6O72 - chains A and D of the 4 polymer chains in the assembly; structure by electron microscopy, 3.00 A resolution.

[Chain A (and D)]
Molecule: Transient receptor potential cation channel subfamily M member 8
Source organism: Parus major
Notes: chain D of this document is another copy of the same molecule, construct and numbering; everything in this record applies to it too
Chain sequence (1098 residues; numbered -3 to 1094; the number before each row is that of its first residue; numbers below 1 keep their minus sign (Gly-3 is residue -3)):
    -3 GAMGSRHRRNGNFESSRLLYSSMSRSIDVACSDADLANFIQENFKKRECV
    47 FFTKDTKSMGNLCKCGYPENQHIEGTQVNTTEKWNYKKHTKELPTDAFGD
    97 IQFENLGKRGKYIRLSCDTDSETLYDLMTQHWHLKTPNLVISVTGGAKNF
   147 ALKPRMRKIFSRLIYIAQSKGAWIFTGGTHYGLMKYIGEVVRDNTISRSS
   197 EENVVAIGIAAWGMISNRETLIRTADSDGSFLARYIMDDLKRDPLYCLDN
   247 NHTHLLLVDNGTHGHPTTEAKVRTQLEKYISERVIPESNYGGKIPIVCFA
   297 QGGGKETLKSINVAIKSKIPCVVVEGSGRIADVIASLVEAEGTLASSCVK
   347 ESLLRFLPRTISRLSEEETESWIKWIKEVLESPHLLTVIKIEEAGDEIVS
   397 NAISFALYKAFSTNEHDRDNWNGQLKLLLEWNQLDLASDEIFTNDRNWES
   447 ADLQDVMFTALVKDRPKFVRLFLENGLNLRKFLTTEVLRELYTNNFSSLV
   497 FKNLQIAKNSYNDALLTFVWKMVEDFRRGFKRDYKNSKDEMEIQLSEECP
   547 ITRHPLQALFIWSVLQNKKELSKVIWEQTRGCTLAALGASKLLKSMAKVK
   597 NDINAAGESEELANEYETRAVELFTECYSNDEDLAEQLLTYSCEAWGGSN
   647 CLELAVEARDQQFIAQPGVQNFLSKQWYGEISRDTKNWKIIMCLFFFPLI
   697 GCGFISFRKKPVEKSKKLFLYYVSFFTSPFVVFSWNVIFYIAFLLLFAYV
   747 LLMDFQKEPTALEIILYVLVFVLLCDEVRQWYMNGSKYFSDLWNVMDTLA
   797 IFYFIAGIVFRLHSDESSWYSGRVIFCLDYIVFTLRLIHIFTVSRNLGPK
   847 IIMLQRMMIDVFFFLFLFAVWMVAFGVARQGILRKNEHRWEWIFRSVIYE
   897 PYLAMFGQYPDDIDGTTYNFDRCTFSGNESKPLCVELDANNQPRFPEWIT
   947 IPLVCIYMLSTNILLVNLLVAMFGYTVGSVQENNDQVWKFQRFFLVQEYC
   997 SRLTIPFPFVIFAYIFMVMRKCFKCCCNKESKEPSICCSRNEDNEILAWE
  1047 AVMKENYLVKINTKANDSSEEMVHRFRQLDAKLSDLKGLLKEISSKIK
Disordered / not traced: -3 to 95, 100-105, 196-198, 218-227, 254-262, 335-341, 526-548, 705-714, 881-886, 903-940, 975-978, 1015-1039
Ligand contacts:
  - 3-sn-phosphatidylethanolamine (9PE; (1R)-2-{[(S)-(2-aminoethoxy)(hydroxy)phosphoryl]oxy}-1-[(heptanoyloxy)methyl]ethyl octadecanoate), molecule 1: Asn683, Ile737, Leu740, Tyr826, Leu833, Phe837, Ser840, Arg841, Leu843
  - 3-sn-phosphatidylethanolamine (9PE), molecule 2: Phe859, Phe862, Val866
  - T14 (3-{7-(trifluoromethyl)-5-[2-(trifluoromethyl)phenyl]-1H-benzimidazol-2-yl}-1-oxa-2-azaspiro[4.5]dec-2-ene): Phe729, Tyr736, Leu769, Asn790, Asp793, Ile797, Phe829, Arg832, His835, Ile836, Val839, Ser840, Leu843, Leu991, Val992, Tyr995, Arg998
What the authors report for this chain:
  - contacts within the chain: Gln776-Arg998

[Interface between chain A and chain D]
Residue-residue contacts (136):
  Arg414(A) with Arg355(D), hydrogen bond (backbone-side chain)
  Asn440(A) with Asn145(D); Arg325(D), hydrogen bond (backbone-side chain)
  Asp441(A) with Arg325(D); Phe352(D); Leu353(D); Pro354(D); Thr356(D)
  Arg442(A) with Arg355(D)
  Asn443(A) with Arg359(D)
  Trp444(A) with Asn145(D), hydrogen bond (backbone-side chain)
  Glu445(A) with Asn145(D)
  Glu470(A) with Phe146(D); Leu148(D), hydrogen bond (backbone-backbone); Pro150(D)
  Asn471(A) with Ala147(D)
  Tyr624(A) with Asn600(D), hydrogen bond (backbone-side chain)
  Ser625(A) with Asn600(D)
  Glu628(A) with Asp598(D); Ile599(D), hydrogen bond (side chain-backbone); Asn600(D)
  Asn667(A) with Ile599(D)
  Arg679(A) with Lys596(D)
  Asp680(A) with Ser506(D), hydrogen bond (backbone-side chain); Tyr507(D), hydrogen bond; Lys594(D); Val595(D); Lys596(D), hydrogen bond (side chain-backbone); Asn597(D)
  Lys682(A) with Ser506(D)
  Leu748(A) with Gly877(D)
  Met749(A) with Glu887(D); Ile889(D), hydrophobic
  Trp789(A) with Leu955(D), hydrophobic; Asn958(D); Ile959(D), hydrophobic
  Met792(A) with Leu955(D), hydrophobic
  Tyr799(A) with Trp944(D), hydrophobic; Pro948(D)
  Tyr816(A) with Ile878(D), hydrogen bond (side chain-backbone); Arg880(D)
  Ser817(A) with Glu943(D)
  Arg819(A) with Gly877(D), hydrogen bond (side chain-backbone); Ile878(D); Leu879(D); Arg880(D)
  Val820(A) with Ile945(D), hydrophobic
  Cys823(A) with Ala874(D); Gly877(D); Ile878(D)
  Leu824(A) with Ile878(D), hydrophobic; Leu949(D), hydrophobic; Ile952(D)
  Tyr826(A) with Ala870(D), hydrophobic; Val873(D), hydrophobic
  Ile827(A) with Trp867(D); Ala870(D); Ala874(D), hydrophobic; Ile952(D), hydrophobic
  Val828(A) with Ile952(D), hydrophobic
  Thr830(A) with Val866(D); Ala870(D)
  Leu831(A) with Trp867(D); Leu955(D), hydrophobic; Ser956(D); Ile959(D), hydrophobic
  Ile834(A) with Leu863(D); Val866(D), hydrophobic; Trp867(D), hydrophobic; Ile959(D), hydrophobic
  His835(A) with Ile959(D)
  Phe837(A) with Phe859(D); Phe862(D), hydrophobic; Leu863(D), hydrophobic
  Thr838(A) with Ile959(D); Asn963(D), hydrogen bond
  Arg841(A) with Ile855(D); Asp856(D), salt bridge; Phe859(D)
  Asn842(A) with Val966(D)
  Pro845(A) with Val973(D), hydrophobic
  Lys846(A) with Asp856(D), salt bridge; Gly970(D); Val973(D)
  Met849(A) with Val966(D), hydrophobic; Phe969(D); Gly970(D); Val973(D), hydrophobic
  Leu850(A) with Val962(D), hydrophobic
  Met853(A) with Leu965(D), hydrophobic
  Met854(A) with Asn958(D), hydrogen bond (backbone-side chain); Val962(D), hydrophobic
  Val857(A) with Asn958(D); Leu961(D), hydrophobic
  Phe858(A) with Met954(D); Leu955(D), hydrophobic; Asn958(D)
  Leu861(A) with Met954(D); Thr957(D); Asn958(D)
  Tyr895(A) with Thr946(D); Ile947(D)
  Tyr898(A) with Val950(D), hydrophobic; Met954(D)
  Met968(A) with Leu965(D), hydrophobic; Phe969(D)
  Phe969(A) with Phe969(D), hydrophobic
  Tyr971(A) with Phe969(D); Thr972(D)
  Trp1045(A) with Ile192(D), hydrophobic
  Val1048(A) with Asp189(D); Ile192(D), hydrophobic
  Met1049(A) with Ser193(D)
  Glu1051(A) with Arg153(D), salt bridge
  Asn1058(A) with Lys154(D)
  Thr1059(A) with Lys154(D)
  Glu1066(A) with Glu1067(D)
  Arg1071(A) with Met1068(D), hydrogen bond (side chain-backbone); Phe1072(D)
  Gln1074(A) with Phe1072(D)
  Leu1075(A) with Asp1076(D)
  Lys1078(A) with Leu1079(D)
  Asp1081(A) with Lys1083(D)
  Leu1082(A) with Leu1079(D); Lys1083(D); Leu1086(D), hydrophobic
  Leu1085(A) with Lys1083(D); Leu1086(D), hydrophobic
  Glu1088(A) with Ser1090(D); Lys1094(D), salt bridge
  Ile1089(A) with Leu1086(D), hydrophobic; Ile1089(D), hydrophobic; Ser1090(D); Ile1093(D), hydrophobic
  Lys1092(A) with Ile1093(D); Lys1094(D)
Also at the interface, not in a pair above, chain A (82 interface residues in all): Asp415, Thr439, Ser446, Ala744, Leu747, Ser813, Phe864, Ala865, Phe902, Leu964, Ala967, Ala1044, Val1055
Also at the interface, not in a pair above, chain D (88 interface residues in all): Lys144, Lys149, Ile502, Gln876, Val893, Tyr953, Leu960, Gly974, Val1069, Leu1075, Leu1082

[Overview]
82 residues of chain A and 88 residues of chain D are in contact; the contacts include 14 hydrogen bonds and 4
salt bridges. Among the polar pairs are Arg841(A)-Asp856(D), Lys846(A)-Asp856(D) and Glu1051(A)-Arg153(D).
Bound to chain A: 3-sn-phosphatidylethanolamine and compound T14. From the paper: contacts within the chain
involving Arg998(A) and Gln776(A).
Chain A and chain D are both Transient receptor potential cation channel subfamily M member 8 (Parus major);
the structure, Structure of the TRPM8 cold receptor by single particle electron cryo-microscopy, TC-I
2014-bound state, was determined by electron microscopy (same publication as 6O6A, 6O6R and 6O77).
